8E9X - chains A and B of the 5 polymer chains in the assembly; structure by electron microscopy, 2.70 A resolution.

[Chain A]
Name: Muscarinic acetylcholine receptor M4
Organism: Homo sapiens
Reference sequence: P08173 (ACM4_HUMAN); the construct lacks a stretch of the UniProt sequence and is renumbered around it, so the offset changes along the chain: 1-226 = UniProt 1-226; 358-374 = UniProt 227-243; 375-479 = UniProt 375-479
Amino-acid sequence (348 residues; row label = number of the first residue in the row; note: 131 numbers in that range are skipped by the numbering (no residue carries them; nothing is unmodelled there)):
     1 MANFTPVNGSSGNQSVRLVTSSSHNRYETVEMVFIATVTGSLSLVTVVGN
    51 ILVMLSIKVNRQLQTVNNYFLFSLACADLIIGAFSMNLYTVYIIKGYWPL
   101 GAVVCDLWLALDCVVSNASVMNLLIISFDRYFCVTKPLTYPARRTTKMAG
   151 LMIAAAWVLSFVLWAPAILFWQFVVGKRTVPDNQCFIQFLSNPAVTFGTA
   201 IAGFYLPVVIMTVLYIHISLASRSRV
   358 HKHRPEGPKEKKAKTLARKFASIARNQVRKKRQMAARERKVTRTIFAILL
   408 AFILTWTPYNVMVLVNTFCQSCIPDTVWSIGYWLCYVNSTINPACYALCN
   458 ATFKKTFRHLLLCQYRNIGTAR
Disordered / not traced: 1-26, 358-391, 466-479
Construct notes: engineered mutation Cys-113 (Tyr in P08173), Gly-203 (Ala in P08173)
UniProt features mapped onto this chain:
  - glycosylation (N-linked (GlcNAc...) asparagine): Asn-8, Asn-13
  - modified residue (Phosphothreonine): Thr-459, Thr-463, Thr-477
Cystine bridges: Cys-105/Cys-185, Cys-426/Cys-429
Small-molecule neighbours: DCZ (WEC; 11-(4-methylpiperazin-1-yl)-5H-dibenzo[b,e][1,4]diazepine): Asp-112, Cys-113, Ser-116, Asn-117, Trp-164, Phe-189, Leu-190, Thr-196, Thr-199, Ala-200, Gly-203, Phe-204, Trp-413, Tyr-416, Asn-417, Val-420, Tyr-439, Cys-442, Tyr-443

[Chain B]
Name: miniGo
Organism: Homo sapiens
Reference sequence: chimeric construct of B3KP89, P09471: residues 63-112 from B3KP89 (B3KP89_HUMAN) positions 182-231 (UniProt number = residue number + 119); residues 113-225 from P09471 positions 242-354 (UniProt number = residue number + 129)
Amino-acid sequence (225 residues; row label = number of the first residue in the row):
     1 TLSAEDKAAVERSKMIEKNLKEDGISAAKDVKLLLLGADNSGKSTIVKQM
    51 KIIHGGSGGSGGTTGIVETHFTFKNLHFRLFDVGGQRSERKKWIHCFEDV
   101 TAIIFCVDLSDYNRMHESLMLFDSICNNKFFIDTSIILFLNKKDLFGEKI
   151 KKSPLTICFPEYTGPNTYEDAAAYIQAQFESKNRSPNKEIYCHMTCATDT
   201 NNAQVIFDAVTDIIIANNLRGCGLY
Disordered / not traced: 54-63
Construct notes: conflict Asp-108 (Ala227 in B3KP89), Asp-111 (Gly230 in B3KP89), Ala-203 (Ile332 in P09471), Ile-206 (Val335 in P09471)
UniProt features mapped onto this chain:
  - region: Ile-137 to Asp-144 (G4 motif), Thr-195 to Thr-200 (G5 motif)
  - binding site (GTP): Asn-141, Asp-144, Cys-196
  - modified residue: Cys-222 (ADP-ribosylcysteine)
  - lipidation: Cys-222 (S-palmitoyl cysteine)

[How chain A and chain B interact]
Contacting residue pairs - 27 pairs, chain A then chain B:
  Arg-130(A) / Cys-222(B)  hydrogen bond (side chain-backbone)
  Cys-133(A) / Asn-218(B)  hydrogen bond (backbone-side chain)
  Val-134(A) / Ile-215(B)  hydrophobic
  Val-134(A) / Leu-219(B)  hydrophobic
  Pro-137(A) / Ile-214(B)
  Pro-137(A) / Ile-215(B)  hydrophobic
  Pro-137(A) / Asn-218(B)
  Leu-138(A) / Ile-214(B)  hydrophobic
  Pro-141(A) / Asn-218(B)
  Ile-218(A) / Leu-224(B)  hydrophobic
  Ser-222(A) / Leu-219(B)
  Ser-224(A) / Asp-212(B)
  Val-226(A) / Asp-208(B)
  Val-226(A) / Asp-212(B)
  Ala-393(A) / Tyr-225(B)  hydrogen bond (backbone-side chain)
  Arg-394(A) / Asp-212(B)  salt bridge
  Arg-394(A) / Ala-216(B)
  Arg-394(A) / Tyr-225(B)
  Lys-397(A) / Leu-224(B)
  Lys-397(A) / Tyr-225(B)
  Val-398(A) / Leu-219(B)  hydrophobic
  Val-398(A) / Leu-224(B)
  Thr-401(A) / Leu-224(B)
  Ile-402(A) / Leu-224(B)  hydrophobic
  Cys-456(A) / Gly-223(B)
  Asn-457(A) / Arg-220(B)
  Asn-457(A) / Gly-223(B)
Also at the interface, not in a pair above, chain A (23 interface residues in all): Asn-67, Asp-129, Tyr-215, Ala-221, Arg-225
Also at the interface, not in a pair above, chain B (16 interface residues in all): Leu-76, Tyr-191, Thr-211, Gly-221

[Summary]
23 residues of chain A face 16 of chain B across their interface, with 3 hydrogen bonds and 1 salt bridge.
Polar contacts include Arg-394(A)/Asp-212(B), Arg-130(A)/Cys-222(B) and Cys-133(A)/Asn-218(B). Chain A binds
DCZ. UniProt lists 3 GTP-binding residues on chain B.
Here chain A is Muscarinic acetylcholine receptor M4 and chain B is miniGo, both from Homo sapiens. Entry 8E9X
(CryoEM structure of miniGo-coupled hM4Di in complex with DCZ) was determined by electron microscopy,
deposited together with 8E9W, 8E9Y, 8E9Z and 8EA0.
